Entry 7SEV (X-ray diffraction, 2.30 A resolution); this record covers chain A.

[Chain A]
Name: Carbonic anhydrase 2
From: Escherichia coli
Notes: EC 4.2.1.1
UniProtKB: P61517 (CAN_ECOLI); numbering as in UniProt (aligned over 1-220)
Chain sequence (220 residues; row label = number of the first residue in the row):
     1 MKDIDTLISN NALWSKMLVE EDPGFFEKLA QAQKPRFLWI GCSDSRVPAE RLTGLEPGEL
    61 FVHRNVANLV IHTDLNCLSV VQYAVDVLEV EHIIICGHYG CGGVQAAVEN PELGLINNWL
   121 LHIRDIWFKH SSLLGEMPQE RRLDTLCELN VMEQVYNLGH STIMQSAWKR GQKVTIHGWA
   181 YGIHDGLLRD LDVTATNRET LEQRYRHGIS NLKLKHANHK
Unresolved in the structure: 1, 213-220
UniProt features mapped onto this chain:
  - binding site (Zn(2+)): Cys42, Asp44, His98, Cys101
Bound ions: Zn2+: Cys42, Asp44, His98, Cys101; K+ near Tyr181 (its only coordinating residue here)
Reported in the primary citation:
  - Zn2+ coordination: Cys42, Asp44, His98, Cys101
  - conformationally variable residues (side-chain flip): Asp44
  - binding site for K+: His98

[Summary]
The Zn2+ site is built by Cys42, Asp44, His98 and Cys101. From UniProt: 4 Zn2+-binding residues. The paper
reports a binding site for K+ at His98; Zn2+ coordination by Cys42, Asp44 and His98 among others.
Chain A is Carbonic anhydrase 2 (Escherichia coli); the structure, Crystal structure of E coli contaminant
protein YadF co-purified with a plant protein, was determined by X-ray diffraction, deposited together with
7SEU.
